Entry 4UX6 (X-ray diffraction, 3.00 A resolution); this record covers chains A and B.

# Chain A
Name: Nitric oxide synthase, inducible
Organism: Mus musculus
Notes: EC 1.14.13.39; fragment: oxygenase domain
UniProtKB: P29477 (NOS2_MOUSE); residue numbers follow UniProt; this construct covers 77-100
Sequence (24 residues; row label = number of the first residue in the row):
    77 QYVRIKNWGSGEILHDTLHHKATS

# Chain B
Name: Nitric oxide synthase, inducible
Organism: Mus musculus
Notes: EC 1.14.13.39
UniProtKB: P29477 (NOS2_MOUSE); residue numbers follow UniProt; this construct covers 108-496
Sequence (389 residues; numbered 108 to 496; the number before each row is that of its first residue):
   108 SCLGSIMNPKSLTRGPRDKPTPLEELLPHAIEFINQYYGSFKEAKIEEHL
   158 ARLEAVTKEIETTGTYQLTLDELIFATKMAWRNAPRCIGRIQWSNLQVFD
   208 ARNCSTAQEMFQHICRHILYATNNGNIRSAITVFPQRSDGKHDFRLWNSQ
   258 LIRYAGYQMPDGTIRGDAATLEFTQLCIDLGWKPRYGRFDVLPLVLQADG
   308 QDPEVFEIPPDLVLEVTMEHPKYEWFQELGLKWYALPAVANMLLEVGGLE
   358 FPACPFNGWYMGTEIGVRDFCDTQRYNILEEVGRRMGLETHTLASLWKDR
   408 AVTEINVAVLHSFQKQNVTIMDHHTASESFMKHMQNEYRARGGCPADWIW
   458 LVPPVSGSITPVFHQEMLNYVLSPFYYYQIEPWKTHIWQ
Cystine bridges: C109 forms a disulfide with the same residue of a neighbouring copy of this chain
Metal / ion sites: heme Fe near C194 (its only coordinating residue here)
Ligand contacts:
  - tetrahydrobiopterin (H4B): S112, I113, M114, R375, W455, I456, W457, F470, H471, Q472, E473
  - heme (HEM): W188, A191, R193, C194, I195, G196, Q199, L203, S236, M349, F363, N364, G365, W366, M368, E371, W457, Y483, Y485
  - O-(5-methyl-2-nitrophenyl)-D-tyrosinamide (YWO): S256, Q257, R260, P344, V346, N348, F363, N364, G365, W366, Y367, M368, E371

# How chain A and chain B interact
Pairs across the interface (30; chain A residue first):
  V79(A) - L475(B)  hydrophobic
  I81(A) - Q472(B)
  I81(A) - E473(B)
  I81(A) - L475(B)  hydrophobic
  K82(A) - Q472(B)
  K82(A) - E473(B)  hydrogen bond (backbone-side chain)
  N83(A) - H471(B)
  N83(A) - Q472(B)  hydrogen bond
  W84(A) - H471(B)  hydrogen bond (backbone-backbone)
  W84(A) - E473(B)  hydrogen bond
  G85(A) - H471(B)
  L90(A) - Y445(B)  hydrophobic
  D92(A) - Y445(B)  hydrogen bond
  D92(A) - G449(B)
  D92(A) - G450(B)
  D92(A) - C451(B)
  D92(A) - L475(B)
  D92(A) - Y477(B)  hydrogen bond
  T93(A) - G449(B)  hydrogen bond (backbone-backbone)
  L94(A) - R448(B)
  L94(A) - G449(B)  hydrogen bond (backbone-backbone)
  L94(A) - G450(B)
  L94(A) - Y477(B)
  L94(A) - L479(B)  hydrophobic
  H95(A) - Y477(B)
  K97(A) - L479(B)
  A98(A) - V478(B)
  A98(A) - L479(B)
  T99(A) - V478(B)  hydrogen bond (side chain-backbone)
  T99(A) - L479(B)
Also at the interface, not in a pair above, chain A (15 interface residues in all): H91
Also at the interface, not in a pair above, chain B (15 interface residues in all): M441, P452, P468

# In short
Chain A and chain B each contribute 15 residues to their interface; the contacts include 9 hydrogen bonds.
Polar pairs include K82(A)-E473(B), N83(A)-Q472(B) and W84(A)-E473(B). Ligands of chain B: heme,
tetrahydrobiopterin and O-(5-methyl-2-nitrophenyl)-D-tyrosinamide.
Here chain A is Nitric oxide synthase, inducible and chain B is Nitric oxide synthase, inducible, both from
Mus musculus. Entry 4UX6 (The discovery of novel, potent and highly selective inhibitors of inducible nitric
oxide synthase (iNOS)) was determined by X-ray diffraction together with 2Y37 from the same study.
